Entry 8ZYW (electron microscopy, 3.43 A resolution); this record covers chains A and B of the 7 polymer chains in the assembly.

Chain A (and B):
Protein: PomB
From: Vibrio alginolyticus
Notes: chain B of this document is another copy of the same molecule, construct and numbering; everything in this record applies to it too
Reference sequence: O06874 (O06874_VIBAL); residues 1-315 here = UniProt positions 1-315
Chain sequence (321 residues; row label = number of the first residue in the row):
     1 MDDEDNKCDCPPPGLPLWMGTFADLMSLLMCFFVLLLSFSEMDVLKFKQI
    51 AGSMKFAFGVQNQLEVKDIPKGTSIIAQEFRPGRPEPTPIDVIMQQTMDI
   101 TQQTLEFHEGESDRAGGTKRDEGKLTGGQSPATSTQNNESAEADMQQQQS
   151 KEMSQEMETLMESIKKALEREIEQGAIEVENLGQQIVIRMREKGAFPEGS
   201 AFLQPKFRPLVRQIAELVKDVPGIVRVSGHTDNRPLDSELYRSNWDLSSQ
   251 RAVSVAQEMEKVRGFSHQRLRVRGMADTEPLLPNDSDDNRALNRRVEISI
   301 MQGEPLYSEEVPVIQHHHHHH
Disordered / not traced: 1-13, 60-321 (chain B: 1-13, 61-321)
Sequence notes: expression tag (316-321)
From the paper describing this entry:
  - specificity-determining residues: Leu35 (by similarity / conservation)

How chain A and chain B interact:
Residue-residue contacts (45; chain A residue first):
  Gly14(A) with Leu15(B); Leu17(B)
  Leu15(A) with Leu15(B); Pro16(B); Leu17(B); Gly20(B)
  Pro16(A) with Leu15(B)
  Leu17(A) with Leu15(B), hydrophobic
  Met19(A) with Gly20(B)
  Gly20(A) with Leu15(B)
  Phe22(A) with Ala23(B), hydrophobic
  Ala23(A) with Ala23(B), hydrophobic
  Met26(A) with Met26(B), hydrophobic; Ser27(B); Met30(B), hydrophobic
  Leu29(A) with Met30(B), hydrophobic
  Met30(A) with Met26(B), hydrophobic; Leu29(B), hydrophobic; Met30(B); Phe33(B), hydrophobic
  Phe33(A) with Met30(B), hydrophobic; Val34(B), hydrophobic; Leu37(B), hydrophobic
  Val34(A) with Phe33(B), hydrophobic
  Leu35(A) with Ile50(B), hydrophobic; Met54(B), hydrophobic
  Leu37(A) with Phe33(B), hydrophobic; Leu36(B), hydrophobic
  Ser38(A) with Lys46(B)
  Phe39(A) with Met42(B), hydrophobic; Asp43(B), hydrogen bond (backbone-backbone); Lys46(B); Phe47(B)
  Ser40(A) with Ser40(B); Glu41(B); Lys46(B)
  Glu41(A) with Phe39(B); Ser40(B); Glu41(B), hydrogen bond (backbone-backbone); Lys46(B), salt bridge
  Met42(A) with Phe39(B); Ser40(B)
  Asp43(A) with Phe39(B), hydrogen bond (backbone-backbone)
  Lys46(A) with Phe39(B)
  Ile50(A) with Phe39(B), hydrophobic
Other interface residues (no listed pair), chain A (27 interface residues in all): Ser27, Leu36, Phe47, Met54
Other interface residues (no listed pair), chain B (27 interface residues in all): Gly14, Met19, Phe22, Phe32, Leu35

In short:
The chain A/chain B interface involves 27 residues from each chain, with 3 hydrogen bonds and 1 salt bridge.
Polar pairs include Glu41(A)-Lys46(B), Phe39(A)-Asp43(B) and Glu41(A)-Glu41(B). The paper reports the
specificity determinant Leu35(A).
Both chains are PomB (Vibrio alginolyticus). Entry 8ZYW (Bacterial flagellar sodium-driven stator PomA5PomB2
with 100 mM KCl) was determined by electron microscopy, deposited together with 8ZYV, 8ZYZ, 8ZZ0 and 9IJM.
